PDB entry 2XX9 | X-ray diffraction, 1.97 A resolution | chain B

[Chain B]
Protein: Glutamate receptor 2
Organism: Rattus norvegicus
Notes: fragment: ligand binding domain, residues 413-527, 653-796
Reference sequence: P19491 (GRIA2_RAT); the construct has insertions or renumbered stretches relative to UniProt, so the offset changes along the chain: 3-117 = UniProt 413-527; 120-263 = UniProt 653-796
Chain sequence (263 residues; numbered 1 to 263; the number before each row is that of its first residue):
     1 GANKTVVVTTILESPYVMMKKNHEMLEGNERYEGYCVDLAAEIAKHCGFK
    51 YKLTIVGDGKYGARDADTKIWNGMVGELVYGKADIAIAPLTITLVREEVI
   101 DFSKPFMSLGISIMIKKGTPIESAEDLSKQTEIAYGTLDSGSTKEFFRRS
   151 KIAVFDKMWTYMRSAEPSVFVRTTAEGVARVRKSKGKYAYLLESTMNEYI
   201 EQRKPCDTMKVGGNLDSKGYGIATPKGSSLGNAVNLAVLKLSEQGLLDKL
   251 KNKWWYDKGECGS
Disulfide bonds: Cys206-Cys261
Construct notes: expression tag (1-2); linker (118-119); engineered mutation Ser242 (Asn775 in P19491)
Metal / ion sites: Zn2+ site 1: His23, Glu30 (shared with 2 residues of chain C); Zn2+ site 2: Glu42, His46 (shared with 1 residue of chain A); Zn2+ site 3: Glu166 (together with sulfate ion) (shared with 2 residues of chain A)
Residues lining bound ligands:
  - 1NF (n,N-dimethyl-4-[3-(trifluoromethyl)-4,5,6,7-tetrahydro-1H-indazol-1-yl]benzamide): Ile92, Lys104, Pro105, Phe106, Met107, Ser108, Ser217, Lys218, Gly219, Leu239, Ser242, Leu247
  - glutamic acid (GLU): Tyr61, Pro89, Leu90, Thr91, Arg96, Leu138, Gly141, Ser142, Thr143, Leu192, Glu193, Met196, Tyr220
UniProt features mapped onto this chain:
  - binding site (L-glutamate): Pro89, Thr91, Arg96, Ser142, Thr143, Glu193
  - site: Arg64 (Interaction with the cone snail toxin Con-ikot-ikot), Ile121 (Crucial to convey clamshell closure to channel opening), Arg148 (Interaction with the cone snail toxin Con-ikot-ikot), Lys240 (Interaction with the cone snail toxin Con-ikot-ikot)
  - glycosylation: Asn3 (N-linked (GlcNAc...) asparagine)
  - modified residue (Phosphoserine): Ser150, Ser184

[Overview]
Chain B binds glutamic acid and compound 1NF. The Zn2+ site 2 is built by Glu42 and His46. The Zn2+ site 1 is
built by His23 and Glu30. From UniProt: 6 L-glutamate-binding residues.
Chain B is Glutamate receptor 2 (Rattus norvegicus); the structure, Crystal structure of
1-((2-fluoro-4-(3-(trifluoromethyl)-4,5,6,7- tetrahydro-1H-indazol-1-yl)phenyl)methyl)-2-pyrrolidinone in
complex with the ligand binding domain of the Rat GluA2 ..., was determined by X-ray diffraction together with
2XX8, 2XX7, 2XXH and 2XXI from the same study.
